PDB entry 7BG7 | electron microscopy, 2.40 A resolution | chains 1 and 4 of the 5 polymer chains in the assembly

# Chain 1
Protein: Genome polyprotein
Organism: Human rhinovirus 14
Notes: EC 3.4.22.29, 3.6.1.15, 3.4.22.28, 2.7.7.48
UniProt: P03303 (POLG_HRV14); residues -3 to 289 here correspond to UniProt positions 564-856 (UniProt number = residue number + 567)
Amino-acid sequence (293 residues; each row starts with the number of its first residue; numbers below 1 keep their minus sign (Ala-3 is residue -3)):
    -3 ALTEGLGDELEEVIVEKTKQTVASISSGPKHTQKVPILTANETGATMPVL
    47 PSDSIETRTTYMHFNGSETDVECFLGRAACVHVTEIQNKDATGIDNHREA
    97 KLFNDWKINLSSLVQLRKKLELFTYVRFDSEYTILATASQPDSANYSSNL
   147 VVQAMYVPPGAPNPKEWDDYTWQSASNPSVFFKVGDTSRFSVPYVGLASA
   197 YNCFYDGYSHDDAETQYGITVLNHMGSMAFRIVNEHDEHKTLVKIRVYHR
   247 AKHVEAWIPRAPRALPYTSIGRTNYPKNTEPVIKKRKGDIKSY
Disordered / not traced: -3 to 15
Curated features (UniProtKB/Swiss-Prot):
  - region: Ala-3 to Thr17 (Amphipathic alpha-helix)
  - site: Tyr289 (Cleavage)

# Chain 4
Protein: Genome polyprotein
Organism: Human rhinovirus 14
Notes: EC 3.4.22.29, 3.6.1.15, 3.4.22.28, 2.7.7.48
UniProt: P03303 (POLG_HRV14); residues 1-68 here correspond to UniProt positions 2-69 (UniProt number = residue number + 1)
Amino-acid sequence (68 residues; row label = number of the first residue in the row):
     1 GAQVSTQKSGSHENQNILTNGSNQTFTVINYYKDAASTSSAGQSLSMDPS
    51 KFTEPVKDLMLKGAPALN
Disordered / not traced: 1-24, 66-68
Curated features (UniProtKB/Swiss-Prot):
  - site: Asn68 (Cleavage)
  - lipidation: Gly1 (N-myristoyl glycine)

# Chain 1 / chain 4 interface
Residue-residue contacts (27):
  Thr39(1) with Val56(4)
  Gly40(1) with Pro55(4)
  Ala41(1) with Thr53(4); Val56(4), hydrophobic
  Thr42(1) with Thr53(4), hydrogen bond (backbone-backbone)
  Pro44(1) with Glu54(4)
  Asn61(1) with Gln43(4), hydrogen bond (backbone-side chain)
  Gly62(1) with Gln43(4), hydrogen bond (backbone-side chain)
  Ser63(1) with Gln43(4)
  Asp66(1) with Gly42(4); Gln43(4); Ser44(4), hydrogen bond
  Glu68(1) with Ser40(4); Ala41(4), hydrogen bond (side chain-backbone); Gly42(4)
  Asp125(1) with Ala36(4)
  Ser187(1) with Ala36(4), hydrogen bond (side chain-backbone); Ser37(4)
  Pro189(1) with Ala36(4), hydrophobic
  Lys248(1) with Ala36(4), hydrogen bond (side chain-backbone); Ser37(4), hydrogen bond (side chain-backbone); Thr38(4), hydrogen bond (side chain-backbone)
  His249(1) with Ala35(4); Ala36(4); Thr38(4), hydrogen bond; Ser39(4), hydrogen bond (side chain-backbone)
  Pro255(1) with Phe52(4)
Interface residues without a listed pair, chain 1 (19 interface residues in all): Met43, Val188, Arg246
Interface residues without a listed pair, chain 4 (16 interface residues in all): Met47

# Summary
The interface between chain 1 and chain 4 involves 19 residues on one side and 16 on the other, with 11
hydrogen bonds. Polar pairs include Asn61(1)-Gln43(4), Gly62(1)-Gln43(4) and Asp66(1)-Ser44(4).
Chain 1 is Genome polyprotein and chain 4 is Genome polyprotein, both from Human rhinovirus 14; the structure,
HRV14 in complex with its receptor ICAM-1, was determined by electron microscopy, deposited together with
7BG6, 7NUL, 7NUM, 7NUN, 7NUO and 7NUQ.
